PDB entry 5OV4 | X-ray diffraction, 2.69 A resolution | chain A

== Chain A ==
Name: Porphobilinogen deaminase
Organism: Bacillus megaterium
Notes: EC 2.5.1.61
UniProt: Q8GCA8 (Q8GCA8_BACME); residues 1-310 here = UniProt positions 1-310
Sequence (311 residues; numbered 0 to 310; the number before each row is that of its first residue; numbering starts at 0):
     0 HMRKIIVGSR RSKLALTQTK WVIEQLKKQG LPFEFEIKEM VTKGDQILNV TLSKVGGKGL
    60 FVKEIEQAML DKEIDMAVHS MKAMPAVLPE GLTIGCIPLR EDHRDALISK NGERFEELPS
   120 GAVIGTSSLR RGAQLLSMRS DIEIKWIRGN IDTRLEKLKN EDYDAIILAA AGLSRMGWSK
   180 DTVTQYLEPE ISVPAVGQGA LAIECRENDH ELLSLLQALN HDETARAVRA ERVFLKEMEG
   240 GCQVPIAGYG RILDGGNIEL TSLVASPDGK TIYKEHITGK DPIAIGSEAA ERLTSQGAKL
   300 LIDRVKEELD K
Not modelled in the structure: 40-60, 310
Differences from the reference sequence: expression tag (0); engineered mutation A82 (Asp in Q8GCA8)
Reported in the primary citation:
  - mutagenesis - D82A: abolished catalytic activity
  - mutagenesis - D82A: abolished binding to cofactor
  - conformationally variable residues (side-chain flip): R9, R147, N149

== Summary ==
From the paper: D82A abolishes catalytic activity; conformational variability at R9, R147 and N149.
Chain A is Porphobilinogen deaminase (Bacillus megaterium); the structure, Bacillus megaterium porphobilinogen
deaminase D82A mutant, was determined by X-ray diffraction, deposited together with 5OV5.
